Entry 9N6B (electron microscopy, 3.09 A resolution); this record covers chains D and H of the 8 polymer chains in the assembly.

[Chain D]
Name: AAA family ATPase
Organism: Escherichia coli
Reference sequence: A0AAD2V6K7 (A0AAD2V6K7_ECOLX); residues 2-544 here = UniProt positions 2-544
Amino-acid sequence (552 residues; numbered -7 to 544; the number before each row is that of its first residue; numbers below 1 keep their minus sign (Met-7 is residue -7)):
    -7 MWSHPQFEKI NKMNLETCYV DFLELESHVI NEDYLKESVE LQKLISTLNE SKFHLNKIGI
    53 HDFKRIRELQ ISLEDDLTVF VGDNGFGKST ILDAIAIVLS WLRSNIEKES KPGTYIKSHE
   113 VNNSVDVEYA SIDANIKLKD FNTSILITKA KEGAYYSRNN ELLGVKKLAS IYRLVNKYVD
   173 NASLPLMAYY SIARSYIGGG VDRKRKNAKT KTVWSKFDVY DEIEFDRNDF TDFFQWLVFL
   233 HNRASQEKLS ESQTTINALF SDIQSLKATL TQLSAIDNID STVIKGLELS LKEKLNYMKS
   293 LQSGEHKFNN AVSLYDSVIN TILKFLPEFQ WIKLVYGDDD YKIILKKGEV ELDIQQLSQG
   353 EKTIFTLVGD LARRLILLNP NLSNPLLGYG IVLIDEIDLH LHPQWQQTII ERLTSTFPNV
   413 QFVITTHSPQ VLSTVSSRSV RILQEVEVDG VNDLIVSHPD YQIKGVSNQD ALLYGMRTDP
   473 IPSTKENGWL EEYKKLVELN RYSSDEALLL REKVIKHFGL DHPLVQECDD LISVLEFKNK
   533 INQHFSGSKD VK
Disordered / not traced: -7 to 5, 196-204, 265-274, 452-544
Construct notes: expression tag (-7 to 1); conflict Gly156 (Glu in A0AAD2V6K7)
Small-molecule neighbours:
  - ATP (adenosine-5'-triphosphate), molecule 1: Lys56, Arg57, Asn76, Gly77, Phe78, Gly79, Lys80, Ser81, Thr82, His111, Val113, Asn114, Asn115, Asp387
  - ATP, molecule 2: Lys339, Val342, Leu344, Gln348, Ser350, Gln351, Glu353
From the paper describing this entry:
  - mutagenesis - R195E/K196E/R197E/K198E/K201E/K203E: decreased growth
  - catalytic residues: Asp387 (proposed by the authors, not directly observed)

[Chain H]
Molecule: Retron IA msDNA
Organism: Escherichia coli
Sequence (92 nucleotides; each row starts with the number of its first residue):
     1 TAAAGACAGC GAAAGACACA GATTTCTCCT TCGCATATCT GCCCCGGGCA GGGATGCGAA
    61 GGAGAAATCT GTGTCTTTCG CAACCCTAAA CC
Disordered / not traced: 1-8, 39-49

[Chain D / chain H interface]
Contacting residue pairs (9):
  Lys103(D) - DC29(H)  salt bridge to the phosphate
  Tyr107(D) - DC57(H)  phosphate contact
  Asn151(D) - DG56(H)  hydrogen bond to the phosphate
  Asn151(D) - DC57(H)  hydrogen bond to the phosphate
  Asn152(D) - DG56(H)  phosphate contact
  Asn152(D) - DC57(H)  hydrogen bond to the phosphate
  Leu154(D) - DG56(H)  hydrogen bond to the phosphate
  Lys158(D) - DG56(H)  salt bridge to the phosphate
  Asp221(D) - DA66(H)  phosphate contact
Interface residues without a listed pair, chain D (10 interface residues in all): Lys100, Glu153, Leu155
Interface residues without a listed pair, chain H (5 interface residues in all): DT30

[In short]
Chain D and chain H form an interface of 10 and 5 residues respectively, with 4 hydrogen bonds and 2 salt
bridges. Among the polar pairs are Asn151(D)-DG56(H), Asn151(D)-DC57(H) and Asn152(D)-DC57(H). Ligands of
chain D: ATP. From the paper: the catalytic residue Asp387(D); R195E/K196E/R197E/K198E/K201E/K203E of chain D
reduce growth.
Chain D is AAA family ATPase and chain H is Retron IA msDNA, both from Escherichia coli; the structure,
Structure of the retron IA complex with HNH nuclease in the "up" orientation, was determined by electron
microscopy together with 9N69 and 9N6C from the same study.
